PDB entry 1M3D | X-ray diffraction, 2.00 A resolution | chains C and F of the 6 polymer chains in the assembly

Chain C (and F):
Name: Type IV Collagen Noncollagenous Domain- Alpha2
Organism: Bos taurus
Notes: fragment: NC1 domain (Residues 1-227); chain F of this document is another copy of the same molecule, construct and numbering; everything in this record applies to it too
UniProt: Q7SIB3 (Q7SIB3_BOVIN); numbering as in UniProt (aligned over 1-227)
Chain sequence (227 residues; numbered 1 to 227; the number before each row is that of its first residue):
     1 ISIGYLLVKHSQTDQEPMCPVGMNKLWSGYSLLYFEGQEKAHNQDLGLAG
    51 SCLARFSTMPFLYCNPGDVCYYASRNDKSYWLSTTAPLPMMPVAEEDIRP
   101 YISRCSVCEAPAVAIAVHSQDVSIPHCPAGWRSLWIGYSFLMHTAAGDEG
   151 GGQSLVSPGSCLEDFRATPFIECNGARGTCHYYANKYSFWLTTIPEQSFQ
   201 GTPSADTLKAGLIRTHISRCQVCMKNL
Unresolved in the structure: 1-4, 227 (chain F: 1-3, 227)
Cystine bridges: Cys-19/Cys-108, Cys-52/Cys-105, Cys-64/Cys-70, Cys-127/Cys-223, Cys-161/Cys-220, Cys-173/Cys-180
Bound ions: lutetium (III) ion near Asp-148 (its only coordinating residue here)

Chain C / chain F interface:
Contacting residue pairs - 22 pairs, chain C then chain F:
  Met-90(C) / Thr-207(F)
  Met-90(C) / Lys-209(F)
  Met-91(C) / Thr-207(F)
  Pro-92(C) / Thr-207(F)
  Gly-147(C) / Gly-147(F)
  Gly-147(C) / Asp-148(F)
  Asp-148(C) / Gly-147(F)
  Asp-148(C) / Asp-148(F)
  Arg-177(C) / Ala-205(F)
  Tyr-183(C) / Tyr-187(F)
  Ala-184(C) / Ala-184(F)
  Ala-184(C) / Tyr-187(F)
  Asn-185(C) / Asn-185(F)
  Asn-185(C) / Tyr-187(F)  hydrogen bond
  Tyr-187(C) / Tyr-183(F)
  Tyr-187(C) / Ala-184(F)
  Tyr-187(C) / Asn-185(F)  hydrogen bond
  Ala-205(C) / Arg-177(F)
  Thr-207(C) / Met-90(F)
  Thr-207(C) / Met-91(F)
  Thr-207(C) / Pro-92(F)
  Lys-209(C) / Met-90(F)  hydrogen bond
Interface residues without a listed pair, chain F (14 interface residues in all): Pro-203

In short:
13 residues of chain C face 14 of chain F across their interface, with 3 hydrogen bonds. Polar contacts
include Asn-185(C)/Tyr-187(F) and Lys-209(C)/Met-90(F).
Chain C and chain F are both Type IV Collagen Noncollagenous Domain- Alpha2 (Bos taurus); the structure,
Structure of Type IV Collagen NC1 Domains, was determined by X-ray diffraction.
